PDB entry 8W8A | electron microscopy, 2.80 A resolution | chains A and N of the 5 polymer chains in the assembly

[Chain A]
Protein: Guanine nucleotide-binding protein G(s) subunit alpha isoforms short
Source organism: Homo sapiens
Amino-acid sequence (246 residues; row label = number of the first residue in the row):
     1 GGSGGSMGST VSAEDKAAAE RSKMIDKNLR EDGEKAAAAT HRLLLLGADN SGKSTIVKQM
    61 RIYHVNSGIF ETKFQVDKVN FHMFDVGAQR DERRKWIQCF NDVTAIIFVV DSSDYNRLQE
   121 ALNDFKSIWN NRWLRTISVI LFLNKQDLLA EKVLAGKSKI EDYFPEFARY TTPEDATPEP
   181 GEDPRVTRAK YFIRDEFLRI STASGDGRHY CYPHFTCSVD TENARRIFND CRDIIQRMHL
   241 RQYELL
Unresolved in the structure: 1-10

[Chain N]
Protein: Nanobody35
Source organism: Lama glama
Notes: antibody fragment or engineered binder
Amino-acid sequence (139 residues; each row starts with the number of its first residue; numbering starts at 0):
     0 MQVQLQESGG GLVQPGGSLR LSCAASGFTF SNYKMNWVRQ APGKGLEWVS DISQSGASIS
    60 YTGSVKGRFT ISRDNAKNTL YLQMNSLKPE DTAVYYCARC PAPFTRDCFD VTSTTYAYRG
   120 QGTQVTVSSH HHHHHEPEA
Unresolved in the structure: 0, 128-138
Disulfides: Cys-22/Cys-96, Cys-99/Cys-107

[Interface between chain A and chain N]
Pairs across the interface (28; chain A residue first):
  Asp-91(A) with Asp-109(N); Ser-112(N); Thr-113(N), hydrogen bond (side chain-backbone)
  Glu-92(A) with Asp-109(N); Ser-112(N); Thr-114(N); Tyr-115(N)
  Arg-93(A) with Asp-109(N), hydrogen bond (backbone-side chain)
  Arg-94(A) with Pro-100(N); Phe-108(N); Asp-109(N), salt bridge; Tyr-115(N); Tyr-117(N)
  Gln-119(A) with Trp-47(N)
  Asn-123(A) with Trp-47(N)
  Ser-127(A) with Asp-106(N); Cys-107(N), hydrogen bond (side chain-backbone); Phe-108(N)
  Ile-128(A) with Phe-108(N)
  Asn-130(A) with Asp-106(N)
  Asn-131(A) with Asp-106(N); Phe-108(N)
  Arg-132(A) with Asp-106(N)
  Asp-162(A) with Ser-63(N)
  Tyr-163(A) with Gly-62(N)
  Pro-165(A) with Gly-62(N)
  Glu-166(A) with Lys-65(N)
  Ser-204(A) with Arg-105(N), hydrogen bond
Interface residues without a listed pair, chain A (21 interface residues in all): Arg-90, Ile-97, Asn-116, Glu-120, Leu-134
Interface residues without a listed pair, chain N (19 interface residues in all): Lys-43, Thr-61, Thr-111, Ala-116

[In short]
21 residues of chain A face 19 of chain N across their interface, with 4 hydrogen bonds and 1 salt bridge.
Polar contacts include Arg-94(A)/Asp-109(N), Asp-91(A)/Thr-113(N) and Arg-93(A)/Asp-109(N).
Chain A is Guanine nucleotide-binding protein G(s) subunit alpha isoforms short (Homo sapiens) and chain N is
Nanobody35 (Lama glama); the structure, Cryo-EM structure of the RO5256390-TAAR1 complex, was determined by
electron microscopy, deposited together with 8W87, 8W88 and 8W89.
